Entry 4QJ8 (X-ray diffraction, 2.00 A resolution); this record covers chains A and E of the 3 polymer chains in the assembly.

== Chain A ==
Molecule: Protease
Organism: Human immunodeficiency virus type 1 (ARV2/SF2 ISOLATE)
Notes: EC 3.4.23.16
Reference sequence: P03369 (POL_HV1A2); residues 1-99 here correspond to UniProt positions 491-589 (UniProt number = residue number + 490)
Sequence (99 residues; each row starts with the number of its first residue):
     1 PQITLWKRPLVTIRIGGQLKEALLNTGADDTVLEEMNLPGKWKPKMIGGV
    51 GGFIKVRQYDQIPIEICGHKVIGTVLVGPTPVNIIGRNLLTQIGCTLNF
Differences from the reference sequence: engineered mutation Lys7 (Gln497 in P03369), Asn25 (Asp515 in P03369), Val50 (Ile540 in P03369), Ile64 (Val554 in P03369), Val71 (Ala561 in P03369)
Swiss-Prot annotation at these positions:
  - region (Dimerization of protease): Pro1 to Leu5, Gly49, Gly51 to Lys55, Asn88 to Phe99
  - site: Phe99 (Cleavage)
From the paper describing this entry:
  - conformationally variable residues (loop rearrangement): Gly51 to Gly52

== Chain E ==
Molecule: p1-p6 peptide
Sequence (10 residues; each row starts with the number of its first residue):
     1 RPGNFLQSRL

== How chain A and chain E interact ==
Residue-residue contacts (25):
  Arg8(A) with Ser8(E); Arg9(E)
  Leu23(A) with Leu6(E), hydrophobic
  Asn25(A) with Asn4(E); Leu6(E)
  Gly27(A) with Gly3(E); Asn4(E); Phe5(E), hydrogen bond (backbone-backbone)
  Ala28(A) with Gly3(E); Asn4(E)
  Asp29(A) with Gly3(E), hydrogen bond (backbone-backbone)
  Val32(A) with Asn4(E)
  Gly48(A) with Pro2(E); Gly3(E), hydrogen bond (backbone-backbone); Asn4(E), hydrogen bond (backbone-backbone)
  Gly49(A) with Asn4(E); Phe5(E)
  Val50(A) with Phe5(E); Leu6(E)
  Phe53(A) with Arg1(E); Pro2(E)
  Pro81(A) with Leu6(E), hydrophobic
  Val82(A) with Leu6(E), hydrophobic
  Ile84(A) with Asn4(E); Leu6(E), hydrophobic
Other interface residues (no listed pair), chain A (16 interface residues in all): Asp30, Ile47
Other interface residues (no listed pair), chain E (9 interface residues in all): Gln7
From the paper, about this interface:
  - interface residues, chain A: Gly48(A), Gly49(A), Phe53(A)

== Overview ==
16 residues of chain A and 9 residues of chain E are in contact, with 4 hydrogen bonds. The backbones
hydrogen-bond at Gly27(A)-Phe5(E), Asp29(A)-Gly3(E) and Gly48(A)-Gly3(E). The paper reports interface residues
Gly48(A), Gly49(A) and Phe53(A); conformational variability at Gly51(A).
Here chain A is Protease (Human immunodeficiency virus type 1 (ARV2/SF2 ISOLATE)) and chain E is p1-p6
peptide. Entry 4QJ8 (Crystal structure of inactive HIV-1 protease variant (I50V/A71V) in complex with p1-p6
substrate variant (P453L)) was determined by X-ray diffraction together with 4QJ2, 4QJ6, 4QJ7, 4QJ9 and 4QJA
from the same study.
